PDB entry 5Z67 | X-ray diffraction, 2.20 A resolution | chain A

[Chain A]
Protein: DNA replication and repair protein RecF
Organism: Caldanaerobacter subterraneus subsp. tengcongensis (strain DSM 15242 / JCM 11007 / NBRC 100824 / MB4)
UniProtKB: Q8RDL3 (RECF_CALS4); residue numbers follow UniProt; this construct covers 1-361
Chain sequence (367 residues; row label = number of the first residue in the row; numbers below 1 keep their minus sign (Ala-1 is residue -1)):
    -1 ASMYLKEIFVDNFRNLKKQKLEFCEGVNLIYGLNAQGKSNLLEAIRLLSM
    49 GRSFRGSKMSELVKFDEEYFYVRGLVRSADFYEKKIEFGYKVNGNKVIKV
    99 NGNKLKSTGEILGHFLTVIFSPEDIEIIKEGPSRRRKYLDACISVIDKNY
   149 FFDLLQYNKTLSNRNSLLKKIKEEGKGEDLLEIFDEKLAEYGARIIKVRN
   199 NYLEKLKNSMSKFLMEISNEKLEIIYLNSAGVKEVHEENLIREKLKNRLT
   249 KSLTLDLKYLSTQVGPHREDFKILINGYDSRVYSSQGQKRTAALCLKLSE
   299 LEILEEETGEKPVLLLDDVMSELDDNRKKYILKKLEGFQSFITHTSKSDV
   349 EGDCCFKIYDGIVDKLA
Differences from the reference sequence: expression tag (-1 to 0, 362-365)
Disulfide bonds: Cys22-Cys352
Swiss-Prot annotation at these positions:
  - binding site (ATP): Gly30 to Ser37

[Overview]
UniProt lists 8 ATP-binding residues.
Chain A is DNA replication and repair protein RecF (Caldanaerobacter subterraneus subsp. tengcongensis (strain
DSM 15242 / JCM 11007 / NBRC 100824 / MB4)); the structure, Structure of the recombination mediator protein
RecF in RecFOR pathway, was determined by X-ray diffraction, deposited together with 5Z69 and 5Z68.
